6BM4 - chains A and R of the 12 polymer chains in the assembly; structure by X-ray diffraction, 2.95 A resolution.

# Chain A
Molecule: DNA-directed RNA polymerase II subunit RPB1
From: Saccharomyces cerevisiae (strain ATCC 204508 / S288c)
Notes: EC 2.7.7.6
UniProtKB: P04050 (RPB1_YEAST); numbering as in UniProt (aligned over 1-1733)
Sequence (1733 residues; each row starts with the number of its first residue):
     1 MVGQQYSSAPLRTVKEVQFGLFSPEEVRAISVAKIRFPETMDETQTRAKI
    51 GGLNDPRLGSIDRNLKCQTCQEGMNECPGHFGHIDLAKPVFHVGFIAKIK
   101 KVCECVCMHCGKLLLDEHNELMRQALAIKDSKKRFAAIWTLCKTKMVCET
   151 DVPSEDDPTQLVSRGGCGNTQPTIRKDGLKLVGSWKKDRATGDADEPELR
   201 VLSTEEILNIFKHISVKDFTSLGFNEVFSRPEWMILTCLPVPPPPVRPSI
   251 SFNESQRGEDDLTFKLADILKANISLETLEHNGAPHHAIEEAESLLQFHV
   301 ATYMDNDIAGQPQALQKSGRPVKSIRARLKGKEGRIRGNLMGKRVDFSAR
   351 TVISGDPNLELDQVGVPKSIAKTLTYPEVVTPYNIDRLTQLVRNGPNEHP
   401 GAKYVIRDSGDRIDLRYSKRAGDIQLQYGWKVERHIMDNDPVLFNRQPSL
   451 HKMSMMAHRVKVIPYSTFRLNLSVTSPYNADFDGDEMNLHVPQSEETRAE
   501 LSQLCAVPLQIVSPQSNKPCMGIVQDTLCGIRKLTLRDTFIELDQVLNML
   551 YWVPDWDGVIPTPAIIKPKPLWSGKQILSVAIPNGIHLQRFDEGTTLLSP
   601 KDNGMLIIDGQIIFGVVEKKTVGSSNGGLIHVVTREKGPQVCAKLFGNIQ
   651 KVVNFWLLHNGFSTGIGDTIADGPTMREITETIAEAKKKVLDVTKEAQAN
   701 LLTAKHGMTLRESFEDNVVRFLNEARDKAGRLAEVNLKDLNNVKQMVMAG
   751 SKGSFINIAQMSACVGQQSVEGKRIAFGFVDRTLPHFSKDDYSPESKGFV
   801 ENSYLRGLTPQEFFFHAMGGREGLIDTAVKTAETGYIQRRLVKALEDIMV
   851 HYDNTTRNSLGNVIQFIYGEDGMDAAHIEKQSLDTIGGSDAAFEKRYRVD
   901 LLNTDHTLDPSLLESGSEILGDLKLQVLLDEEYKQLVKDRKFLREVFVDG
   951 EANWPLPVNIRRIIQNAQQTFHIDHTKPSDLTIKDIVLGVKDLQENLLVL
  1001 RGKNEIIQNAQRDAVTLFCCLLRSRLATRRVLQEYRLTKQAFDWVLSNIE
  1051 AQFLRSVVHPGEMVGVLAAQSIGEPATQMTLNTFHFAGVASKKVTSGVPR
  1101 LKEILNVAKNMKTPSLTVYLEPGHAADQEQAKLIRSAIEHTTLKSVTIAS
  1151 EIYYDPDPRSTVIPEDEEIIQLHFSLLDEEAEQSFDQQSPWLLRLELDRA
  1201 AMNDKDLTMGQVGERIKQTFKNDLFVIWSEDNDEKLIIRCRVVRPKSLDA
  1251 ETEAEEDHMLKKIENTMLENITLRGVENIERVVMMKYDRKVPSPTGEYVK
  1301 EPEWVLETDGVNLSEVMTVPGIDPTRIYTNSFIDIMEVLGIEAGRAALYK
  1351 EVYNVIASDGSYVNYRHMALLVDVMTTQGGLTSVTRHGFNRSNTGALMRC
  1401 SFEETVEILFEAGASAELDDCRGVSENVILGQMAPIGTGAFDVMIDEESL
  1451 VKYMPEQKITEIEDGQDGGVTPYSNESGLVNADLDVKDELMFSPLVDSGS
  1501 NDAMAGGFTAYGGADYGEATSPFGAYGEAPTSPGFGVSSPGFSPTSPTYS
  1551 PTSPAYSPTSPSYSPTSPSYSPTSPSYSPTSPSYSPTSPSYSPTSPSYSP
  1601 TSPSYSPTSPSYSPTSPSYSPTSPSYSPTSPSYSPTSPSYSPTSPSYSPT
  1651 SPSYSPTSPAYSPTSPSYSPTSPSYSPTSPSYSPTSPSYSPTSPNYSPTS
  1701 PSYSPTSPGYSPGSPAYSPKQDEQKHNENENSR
Unresolved in the structure: 1-2, 149-164, 186-200, 251-258, 1081-1092, 1176-1186, 1244-1253, 1447-1733
Ion coordination: Zn2+ site 1: Cys67, Cys77, His80; Zn2+ site 2: Cys107, Cys110; Mg2+ site 1: Asp481, Asp483, Asp485 (shared with A9(R) of chain R); Mg2+ site 2: Asp481 (together with 2KH)
Ligand contacts: 2KH (5'-O-[(S)-hydroxy{[(S)-hydroxy(phosphonooxy)phosphoryl]amino}phosphoryl]uridine): Asp481, Asp483, Lys752
Curated features (UniProtKB/Swiss-Prot):
  - region: Pro248 to Asp260 (Lid loop), Asn306 to Lys323 (Rudder loop), Pro810 to Glu822 (Bridging helix)
  - binding site (Zn(2+)): Cys67, Cys70, Cys77, His80, Cys107, Cys110, Cys148, Cys167
  - binding site (Mg(2+)): Asp481, Asp483, Asp485
  - modified residue: Thr1471 (Phosphothreonine)
  - cross-link (Glycyl lysine isopeptide (Lys-Gly)): Lys695 (interchain with G-Cter in ubiquitin), Lys1246 (interchain with G-Cter in ubiquitin), Lys1350 (interchain with G-Cter in ubiquitin)
  - natural variant: Ser1653 to Pro1659 (deletion: In strain: A364A)
  - mutagenesis: Lys1246 (K1246R: Impairs ubiquitination during transcription stress)

# Chain R
Molecule: 9-nt RNA strand
Sequence (9 nucleotides; row label = number of the first residue in the row):
     1 AUCGAGAGA
Ion coordination: Mg2+: A9 (shared with Asp481(A), Asp483(A), Asp485(A) of chain A)

# Interface between chain A and chain R
Pairs across the interface - 7 pairs, chain A then chain R:
  Arg320(A) - U2(R)  sugar contact
  Lys323(A) - C3(R)  salt bridge to the phosphate
  Arg350(A) - G8(R)  base contact
  Arg446(A) - A9(R)  hydrogen bond to the sugar
  Asp481(A) - A9(R)  phosphate contact
  Asp483(A) - A9(R)  phosphate contact
  Asp485(A) - A9(R)  hydrogen bond to the sugar
Also at the interface, not in a pair above, chain A (8 interface residues in all): Gly484

# In short
8 residues of chain A and 4 residues of chain R are in contact; the contacts include 2 hydrogen bonds and 1
salt bridge. Among the polar pairs are Arg446(A)-A9(R), Asp485(A)-A9(R) and Lys323(A)-C3(R). Chain A binds
compound 2KH.
Chain A is DNA-directed RNA polymerase II subunit RPB1 (Saccharomyces cerevisiae (strain ATCC 204508 / S288c))
and chain R is a 9-nt RNA strand; the structure, Pol II elongation complex with an abasic lesion at i-1
position,soaking UMPNPP, was determined by X-ray diffraction together with 6BLO, 6BLP, 6BM2 and 6BQF from the
same study.
